Entry 7NKY (electron microscopy, 3.20 A resolution); this record covers chains P and B of the 27 polymer chains in the assembly.

== Chain P ==
Molecule: 16-nt RNA strand
Sequence (16 nucleotides; numbered -5 to 10; the number before each row is that of its first residue; numbers below 1 keep their minus sign (U-5 is residue -5)):
    -5 UCUUUUAUUU UUUCUG
Metal / ion sites: Mg2+: G10 (shared with 2 residues of chain A)

== Chain B ==
Molecule: DNA-directed RNA polymerase II subunit RPB2
From: Saccharomyces cerevisiae
Notes: EC 2.7.7.6
Reference sequence: P08518 (RPB2_YEAST); numbering as in UniProt (aligned over 1-1224)
Sequence (1224 residues; row label = number of the first residue in the row):
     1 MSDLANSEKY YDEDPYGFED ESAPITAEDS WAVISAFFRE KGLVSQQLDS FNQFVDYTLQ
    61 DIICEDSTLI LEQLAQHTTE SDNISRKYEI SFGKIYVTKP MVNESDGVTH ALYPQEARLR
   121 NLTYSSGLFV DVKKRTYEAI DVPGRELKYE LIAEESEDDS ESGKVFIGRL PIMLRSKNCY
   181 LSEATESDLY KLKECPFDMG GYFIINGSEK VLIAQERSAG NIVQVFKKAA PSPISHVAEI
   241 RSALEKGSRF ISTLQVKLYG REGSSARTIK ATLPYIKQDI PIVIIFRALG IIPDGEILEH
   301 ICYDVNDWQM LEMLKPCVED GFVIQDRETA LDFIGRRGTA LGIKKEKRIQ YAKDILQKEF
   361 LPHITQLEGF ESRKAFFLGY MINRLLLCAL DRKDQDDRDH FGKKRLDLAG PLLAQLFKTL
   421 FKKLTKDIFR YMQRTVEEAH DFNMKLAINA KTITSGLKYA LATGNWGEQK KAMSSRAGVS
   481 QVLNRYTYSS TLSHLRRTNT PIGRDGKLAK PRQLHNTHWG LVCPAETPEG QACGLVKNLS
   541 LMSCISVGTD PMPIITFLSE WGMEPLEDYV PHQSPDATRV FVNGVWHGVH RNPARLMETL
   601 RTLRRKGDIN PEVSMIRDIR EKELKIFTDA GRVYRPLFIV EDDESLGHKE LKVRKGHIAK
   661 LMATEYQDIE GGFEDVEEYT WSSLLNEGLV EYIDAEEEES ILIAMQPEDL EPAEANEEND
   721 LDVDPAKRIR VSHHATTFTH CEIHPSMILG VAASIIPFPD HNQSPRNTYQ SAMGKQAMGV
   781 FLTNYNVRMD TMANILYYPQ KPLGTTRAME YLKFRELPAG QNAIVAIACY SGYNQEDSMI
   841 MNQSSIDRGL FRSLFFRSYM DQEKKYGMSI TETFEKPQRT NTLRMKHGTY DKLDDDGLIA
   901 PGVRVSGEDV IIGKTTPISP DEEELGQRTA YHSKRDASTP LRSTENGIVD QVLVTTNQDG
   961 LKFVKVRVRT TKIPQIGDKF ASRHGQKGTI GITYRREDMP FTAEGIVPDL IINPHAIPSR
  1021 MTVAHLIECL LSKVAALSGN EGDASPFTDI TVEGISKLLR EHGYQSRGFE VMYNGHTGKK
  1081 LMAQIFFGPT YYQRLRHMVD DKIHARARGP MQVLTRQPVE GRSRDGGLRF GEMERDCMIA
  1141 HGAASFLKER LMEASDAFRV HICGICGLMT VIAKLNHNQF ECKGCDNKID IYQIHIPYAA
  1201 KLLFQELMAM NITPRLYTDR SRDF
Disordered / not traced: 1-19, 71-89, 135-163, 438-445, 669-677, 713-722, 920-932, 1224
Metal / ion sites: Zn2+: Cys1163, Cys1166, Cys1182, Cys1185

== How chain P and chain B interact ==
Residue-residue contacts (16):
  U-2(P) - His887(B)  base contact
  U-1(P) - Lys886(B)  hydrogen bond to the base
  U-1(P) - His887(B)  hydrogen bond to the base
  U0(P) - Glu908(B)  base contact
  U0(P) - Arg1124(B)  sugar contact
  U2(P) - Arg1124(B)  salt bridge to the phosphate
  U5(P) - Ala477(B)  sugar contact
  U6(P) - Gln481(B)  hydrogen bond to the phosphate
  U6(P) - Arg504(B)  salt bridge to the phosphate
  U7(P) - Gln481(B)  hydrogen bond to the phosphate
  U7(P) - Arg504(B)  salt bridge to the phosphate
  C8(P) - Gln776(B)  phosphate contact
  U9(P) - Glu529(B)  phosphate contact
  U9(P) - His1097(B)  sugar contact
  G10(P) - Lys979(B)  salt bridge to the phosphate
  G10(P) - Lys987(B)  salt bridge to the phosphate
Interface residues without a listed pair, chain P (12 interface residues in all): A1, U4
Interface residues without a listed pair, chain B (23 interface residues in all): Thr463, Met473, Gly478, Arg497, Pro528, Gln531, Ala772, Arg884, Lys1102, Pro1110, Gln1112

== In short ==
Chain P and chain B form an interface of 12 and 23 residues respectively; the contacts include 4 hydrogen
bonds and 5 salt bridges. Polar contacts include U-1(P)-Lys886(B), U-1(P)-His887(B) and U6(P)-Gln481(B).
Cys1163(B), Cys1166(B), Cys1182(B) and Cys1185(B) coordinate Zn2+.
Here chain P is a 16-nt RNA strand and chain B is DNA-directed RNA polymerase II subunit RPB2 (Saccharomyces
cerevisiae). Entry 7NKY (RNA Polymerase II-Spt4/5-nucleosome-FACT structure) was determined by electron
microscopy.
